2ZM2 - chain A; structure by X-ray diffraction, 1.55 A resolution.

[Chain A]
Protein: 6-aminohexanoate-dimer hydrolase
Organism: Flavobacterium sp
Notes: EC 3.5.1.46
Reference sequence: chimeric construct of P07061, P07062: residues 1-21 from P07061 (NYLC_FLASK) positions 1-21 (same numbers); residues 22-392 from P07062 positions 22-392 (same numbers)
Amino-acid sequence (392 residues; row label = number of the first residue in the row):
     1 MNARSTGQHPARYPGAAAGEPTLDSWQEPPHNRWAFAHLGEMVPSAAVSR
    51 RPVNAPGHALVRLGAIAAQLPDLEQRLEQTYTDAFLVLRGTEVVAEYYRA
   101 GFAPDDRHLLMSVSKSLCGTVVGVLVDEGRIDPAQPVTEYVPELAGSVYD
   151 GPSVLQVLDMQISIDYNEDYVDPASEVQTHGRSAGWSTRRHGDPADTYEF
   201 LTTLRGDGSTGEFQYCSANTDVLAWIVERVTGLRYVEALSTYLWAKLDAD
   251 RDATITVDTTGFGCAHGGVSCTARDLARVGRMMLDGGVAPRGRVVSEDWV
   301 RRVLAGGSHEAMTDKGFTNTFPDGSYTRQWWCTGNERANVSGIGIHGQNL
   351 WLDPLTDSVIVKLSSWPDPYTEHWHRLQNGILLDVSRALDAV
Unresolved in the structure: 1-4, 53-56
Differences from the reference sequence: engineered mutation Val61 (Ala in P07062), Val124 (Ala in P07062), Ser187 (Arg in P07062), Cys264 (Phe in P07062), Arg291 (Gly in P07062), Ala338 (Gly in P07062), Tyr370 (Asp in P07062)
UniProt features mapped onto this chain:
  - active site: Ser112
Reported in the primary citation:
  - contacts within the chain: Tyr170-Tyr370
  - mutagenesis - G181D: increased binding to Ald
  - mutagenesis - G181D: decreased catalytic activity
  - catalytic residues: Ser112, Lys115, Tyr215 (citing earlier work)
  - mutagenesis - D370Y: increased catalytic activity

[Overview]
From UniProt: active-site residue Ser112. From the paper: catalytic residues Ser112, Lys115 and Tyr215; G181D
increases binding to Ald.
Chain A is 6-aminohexanoate-dimer hydrolase (Flavobacterium sp); the structure, Structure of
6-aminohexanoate-dimer hydrolase, A61V/A124V/R187S/F264C/G291R/G338A/D370Y mutant (Hyb-S4M94), was determined
by X-ray diffraction, deposited together with 2ZLY, 2ZM8 and 2ZM9.
